Entry 9E76 (electron microscopy, 3.40 A resolution); this record covers chains L and A of the 19 polymer chains in the assembly.

== Chain L ==
Molecule: V-type proton ATPase subunit c
Organism: Saccharomyces cerevisiae
UniProtKB: P25515 (VATL1_YEAST); residue numbers follow UniProt; this construct covers 1-160
Chain sequence (160 residues; row label = number of the first residue in the row):
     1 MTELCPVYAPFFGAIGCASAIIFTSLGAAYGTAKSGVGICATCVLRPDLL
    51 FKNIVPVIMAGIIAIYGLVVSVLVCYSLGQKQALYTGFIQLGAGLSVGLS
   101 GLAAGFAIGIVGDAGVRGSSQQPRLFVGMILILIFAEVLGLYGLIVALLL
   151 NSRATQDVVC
Curated features (UniProtKB/Swiss-Prot):
  - site: E137 (Essential for proton translocation)
  - mutagenesis: E137 (E137D: Partial inactivation; E137Q/V/K: Inactivation)

== Chain A ==
Molecule: V-type proton ATPase subunit a, vacuolar isoform
Organism: Saccharomyces cerevisiae
Notes: engineered mutation(s): C-terminal calmodulin binding peptide
UniProtKB: P32563 (VPH1_YEAST); residue numbers follow UniProt; this construct covers 1-840
Chain sequence (840 residues; each row starts with the number of its first residue):
     1 MAEKEEAIFRSAEMALVQFYIPQEISRDSAYTLGQLGLVQFRDLNSKVRA
    51 FQRTFVNEIRRLDNVERQYRYFYSLLKKHDIKLYEGDTDKYLDGSGELYV
   101 PPSGSVIDDYVRNASYLEERLIQMEDATDQIEVQKNDLEQYRFILQSGDE
   151 FFLKGDNTDSTSYMDEDMIDANGENIAAAIGASVNYVTGVIARDKVATLE
   201 QILWRVLRGNLFFKTVEIEQPVYDVKTREYKHKNAFIVFSHGDLIIKRIR
   251 KIAESLDANLYDVDSSNEGRSQQLAKVNKNLSDLYTVLKTTSTTLESELY
   301 AIAKELDSWFQDVTREKAIFEILNKSNYDTNRKILIAEGWIPRDELATLQ
   351 ARLGEMIARLGIDVPSIIQVLDTNHTPPTFHRTNKFTAGFQSICDCYGIA
   401 QYREINAGLPTIVTFPFMFAIMFGDMGHGFLMTLAALSLVLNEKKINKMK
   451 RGEIFDMAFTGRYIILLMGVFSMYTGFLYNDIFSKTMTIFKSGWKWPDHW
   501 KKGESITATSVGTYPIGLDWAWHGTENALLFSNSYKMKLSILMGFIHMTY
   551 SYFFSLANHLYFNSMIDIIGNFIPGLLFMQGIFGYLSVCIVYKWAVDWVK
   601 DGKPAPGLLNMLINMFLSPGTIDDELYPHQAKVQVFLLLMALVCIPWLLL
   651 VKPLHFKFTHKKKSHEPLPSTEADASSEDLEAQQLISAMDADDAEEEEVG
   701 SGSHGEDFGDIMIHQVIHTIEFCLNCVSHTASYLRLWALSLAHAQLSSVL
   751 WTMTIQIAFGFRGFVGVFMTVALFAMWFALTCAVLVLMEGTSAMLHSLRL
   801 HWVESMSKFFVGEGLPYEPFAFEYKDMEVAVASASSSASS
Unresolved in the structure: 1-2, 155-183, 660-705, 828-840
Curated features (UniProtKB/Swiss-Prot):
  - modified residue: A2 (N-acetylalanine)
  - mutagenesis: D425 (D425N: Reduces assembly of V-ATPase complexes and reduces ATPase activity of the assembled complexes), K538 (K538A: Reduces assembly of V-ATPase complexes), K593 (K593A: Reduces ATPase activity), Q634 (Q634L: Reduces subunit stability), H729 (H729R: Reduces ATPase activity), R735 (R735L: Reduces subunit stability), L739 (L739S: Reduces ATPase activity), H743 (H743A/E/Y: Reduces ATPase activity), L746 (L746S: Reduces ATPase activity), L780 (L780S: Reduces assembly of V-ATPase complexes), E789 (E789A/D/H/Q: Abolishes ATPase activity and proton transport, but does not affect complex assembly), L800 (L800S: Reduces assembly of V-ATPase complexes), 4 further mutagenesis entries in UniProt

== Interface between chain L and chain A ==
Contacting residue pairs - 25 pairs, chain L then chain A:
  K52(L) - E453(A)  salt bridge
  I58(L) - M788(A)  hydrophobic
  I62(L) - M788(A)  hydrophobic
  Y66(L) - E789(A)
  Y76(L) - M753(A)
  I130(L) - L795(A)  hydrophobic
  I134(L) - S792(A)
  I134(L) - L795(A)  hydrophobic
  I134(L) - H796(A)
  F135(L) - H796(A)
  F135(L) - R799(A)
  E137(L) - S792(A)  hydrogen bond
  V138(L) - H796(A)
  L141(L) - A738(A)  hydrophobic
  L141(L) - A742(A)  hydrophobic
  Y142(L) - R735(A)  hydrogen bond
  L144(L) - L746(A)  hydrophobic
  I145(L) - W737(A)  hydrophobic
  I145(L) - A738(A)
  I145(L) - L741(A)  hydrophobic
  I145(L) - A742(A)
  L148(L) - Q745(A)
  L149(L) - N533(A)
  S152(L) - L529(A)
  Q156(L) - E526(A)  hydrogen bond (side chain-backbone)
Interface residues without a listed pair, chain L (23 interface residues in all): I65, V69, L73, V127, L131
Interface residues without a listed pair, chain A (24 interface residues in all): M457, L530, L739, V749, V784, W802

== In short ==
23 residues of chain L face 24 of chain A across their interface; the contacts include 3 hydrogen bonds and 1
salt bridge. Among the polar pairs are K52(L)-E453(A), E137(L)-S792(A) and Y142(L)-R735(A).
Chain L is V-type proton ATPase subunit c and chain A is V-type proton ATPase subunit a, vacuolar isoform,
both from Saccharomyces cerevisiae; the structure, Yeast V-ATPase Vo proton channel bound to nanobody 1WVA25,
was determined by electron microscopy together with 9E7L and 9MJ4 from the same study.
